PDB entry 6MAR | electron microscopy, 4.50 A resolution (low resolution: residue-level contacts below are approximate; hydrogen-bond / salt-bridge calls are withheld) | chains B and D of the 10 polymer chains in the assembly

Chain B (and D):
Molecule: Envelope glycoprotein gp160
Organism: Human immunodeficiency virus 1
Notes: chain D of this document is another copy of the same molecule, construct and numbering; everything in this record applies to it too
UniProt: Q2N0S7 (Q2N0S7_9HIV1); residues 506-711 here correspond to UniProt positions 503-708 (UniProt number = residue number - 3)
Chain sequence (220 residues; row label = number of the first residue in the row):
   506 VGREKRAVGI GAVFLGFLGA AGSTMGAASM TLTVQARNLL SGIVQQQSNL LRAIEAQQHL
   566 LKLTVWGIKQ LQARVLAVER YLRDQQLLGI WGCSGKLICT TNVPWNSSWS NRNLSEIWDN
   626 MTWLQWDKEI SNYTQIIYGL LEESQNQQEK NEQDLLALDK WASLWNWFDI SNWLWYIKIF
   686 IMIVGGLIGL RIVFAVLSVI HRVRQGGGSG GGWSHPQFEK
Unresolved in the structure: 506-511, 550-568, 665-725 (chain D: 506-511, 550-556, 665-725)
Disulfide bonds: Cys-598/Cys-604
Covalent attachments: glycan linked to Asn-611, Asn-637; N-acetylglucosamine (NAG) linked to Asn-618, Asn-625
Construct notes: expression tag (712-725)
From the paper describing this entry:
  - post-translational modification sites: Asn-611, Asn-625, Asn-637

How chain B and chain D interact:
Contacting residue pairs - 21 pairs, chain B then chain D:
  Ile-573(B) / Lys-567(D)
  Gln-577(B) / Gln-563(D)
  Gln-577(B) / Arg-579(D)
  Val-580(B) / Leu-576(D)
  Glu-584(B) / Arg-579(D)
  Leu-587(B) / Val-583(D)
  Arg-588(B) / Leu-545(D)
  Arg-588(B) / Ser-546(D)
  Gln-591(B) / Ala-541(D)
  Gln-591(B) / Arg-542(D)
  Gln-591(B) / Leu-545(D)
  Gln-591(B) / Tyr-586(D)
  Ile-595(B) / Thr-538(D)
  Glu-647(B) / Thr-538(D)
  Asn-651(B) / Met-535(D)
  Gln-652(B) / Met-535(D)
  Lys-655(B) / Lys-601(D)
  Lys-655(B) / Ile-603(D)
  Asn-656(B) / Met-535(D)
  Asp-659(B) / Ile-603(D)
  Asp-659(B) / Thr-605(D)
Other interface residues (no listed pair), chain B (19 interface residues in all): Val-570, Leu-581, Val-583, Gly-594, Gln-650
Other interface residues (no listed pair), chain D (21 interface residues in all): Ser-534, Thr-536, Leu-568, Val-580, Gly-600, Leu-602

Summary:
19 residues of chain B face 21 of chain D across their interface. N-acetylglucosamine is covalently linked to
Asn-618(B) and Asn-625(B). The paper reports modification sites Asn-611(B), Asn-625(B) and Asn-637(B).
Both chains are Envelope glycoprotein gp160 (Human immunodeficiency virus 1). Entry 6MAR (HIV-1 Envelope
Glycoprotein Clone BG505 delCT N332T in complex with broadly neutralizing antibody Fab PGT151) was determined
by electron microscopy.
